7BGE - chains j and n of the 9 polymer chains in the assembly; structure by electron microscopy, 3.60 A resolution.

Chain j:
Protein: 30S ribosomal protein S10
Organism: Staphylococcus aureus subsp. aureus NCTC 8325
Reference sequence: Q931G5 (RS10_STAAM); residues 1-102 here = UniProt positions 1-102
Sequence (102 residues; row label = number of the first residue in the row):
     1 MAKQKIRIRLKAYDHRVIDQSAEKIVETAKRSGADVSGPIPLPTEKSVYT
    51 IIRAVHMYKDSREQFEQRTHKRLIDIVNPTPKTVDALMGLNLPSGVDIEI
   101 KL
Disordered / not traced: 1-4, 102

Chain n:
Protein: 30S ribosomal protein S14 type Z
Organism: Staphylococcus aureus (strain NCTC 8325)
Reference sequence: Q2FW19 (RS14Z_STAA8); residues 1-61 here = UniProt positions 1-61
Sequence (61 residues; row label = number of the first residue in the row):
     1 MAKTSMVAKQQKKQKYAVREYTRCERCGRPHSVYRKFKLCRICFRELAYK
    51 GQIPGVRKASW
Disordered / not traced: 1-2
Swiss-Prot annotation at these positions:
  - binding site (Zn(2+)): Cys-24, Cys-27, Cys-40, Cys-43

Chain j / chain n interface:
Pairs across the interface (31):
  Tyr-13(j) / Pro-54(n)  hydrophobic
  Lys-46(j) / Ser-60(n)
  Lys-46(j) / Trp-61(n)
  Tyr-49(j) / Tyr-34(n)  hydrophobic
  Tyr-49(j) / Lys-36(n)  hydrogen bond
  Tyr-49(j) / Phe-37(n)  hydrophobic
  Tyr-49(j) / Phe-44(n)  hydrophobic
  Thr-50(j) / Tyr-34(n)  hydrogen bond (backbone-side chain)
  Ile-51(j) / Tyr-34(n)
  Ile-51(j) / Arg-41(n)
  Ile-51(j) / Phe-44(n)  hydrophobic
  Ile-51(j) / Arg-45(n)
  Ile-52(j) / Arg-41(n)
  Arg-53(j) / Arg-45(n)
  Arg-62(j) / Arg-41(n)
  Glu-63(j) / Tyr-49(n)  hydrogen bond
  Glu-63(j) / Arg-57(n)  salt bridge
  Gln-64(j) / Arg-57(n)
  Gln-64(j) / Lys-58(n)
  Gln-64(j) / Trp-61(n)  hydrogen bond
  Phe-65(j) / Phe-44(n)  hydrophobic
  Phe-65(j) / Ala-48(n)  hydrophobic
  Phe-65(j) / Tyr-49(n)  hydrophobic
  Phe-65(j) / Val-56(n)
  Phe-65(j) / Arg-57(n)
  Glu-66(j) / Val-56(n)  hydrogen bond (backbone-backbone)
  Glu-66(j) / Lys-58(n)
  Gln-67(j) / Lys-36(n)
  Gln-67(j) / Phe-37(n)
  Gln-67(j) / Pro-54(n)
  Arg-68(j) / Lys-58(n)
Interface residues without a listed pair, chain j (18 interface residues in all): Ser-47, Val-48, Val-55, Lys-59
Interface residues without a listed pair, chain n (17 interface residues in all): Arg-29, Gly-55, Ala-59

Overview:
18 residues of chain j and 17 residues of chain n are in contact, with 5 hydrogen bonds and 1 salt bridge.
Polar contacts include Glu-63(j)/Arg-57(n), Tyr-49(j)/Lys-36(n) and Thr-50(j)/Tyr-34(n). From UniProt: 4
Zn2+-binding residues on chain n.
Chain j is 30S ribosomal protein S10 (Staphylococcus aureus subsp. aureus NCTC 8325) and chain n is 30S
ribosomal protein S14 type Z (Staphylococcus aureus (strain NCTC 8325)); the structure, Staphylococcus aureus
30S ribosomal subunit in presence of spermidine (head only), was determined by electron microscopy.
